PDB entry 4WTX | X-ray diffraction, 1.50 A resolution | chain A

[Chain A]
Molecule: Integrin beta-4
Organism: Homo sapiens
Notes: fragment: Fourth FnIII domain
Reference sequence: P16144 (ITB4_HUMAN); numbering as in UniProt (aligned over 1572-1666)
Chain sequence (99 residues; row label = number of the first residue in the row):
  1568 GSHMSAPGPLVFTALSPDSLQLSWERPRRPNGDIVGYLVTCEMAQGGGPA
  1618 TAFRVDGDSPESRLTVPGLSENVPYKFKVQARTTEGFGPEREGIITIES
Not modelled in the structure: 1568-1569
Sequence notes: expression tag (1568-1571)
What the authors report for this chain:
  - post-translational modification sites: Tyr1642 (citing earlier work)

[Summary]
The paper reports a modification site at Tyr1642.
Chain A is Integrin beta-4 (Homo sapiens); the structure, Crystal structure of the fourth FnIII domain of
integrin beta4, was determined by X-ray diffraction together with 4WTW from the same study.
